Entry 5MM2 (electron microscopy, 2.70 A resolution); this record covers chains A and B of the 3 polymer chains in the assembly.

Chain A:
Protein: capsid protein VP4C
Organism: Nora virus
UniProt: Q27YG7 (CAPS4_NORAV); residues 1-416 here correspond to UniProt positions 516-931 (UniProt number = residue number + 515)
Sequence (416 residues; row label = number of the first residue in the row):
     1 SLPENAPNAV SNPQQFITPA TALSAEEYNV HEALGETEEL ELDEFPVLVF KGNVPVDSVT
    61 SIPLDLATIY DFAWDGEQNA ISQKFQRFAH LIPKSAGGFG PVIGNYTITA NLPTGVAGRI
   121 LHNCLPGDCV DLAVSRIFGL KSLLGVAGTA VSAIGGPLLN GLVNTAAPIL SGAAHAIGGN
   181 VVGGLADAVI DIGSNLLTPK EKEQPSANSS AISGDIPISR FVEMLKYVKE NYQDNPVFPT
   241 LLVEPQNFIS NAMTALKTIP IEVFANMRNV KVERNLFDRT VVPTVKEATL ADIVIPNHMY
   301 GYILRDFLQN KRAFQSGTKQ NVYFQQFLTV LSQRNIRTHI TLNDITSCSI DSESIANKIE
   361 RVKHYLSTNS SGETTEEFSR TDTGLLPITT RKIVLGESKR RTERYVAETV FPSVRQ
Not modelled in the structure: 365-416
Sequence notes: conflict I388 (Thr903 in Q27YG7)

Chain B:
Protein: capsid protein VP4B
Organism: Nora virus
UniProt: Q27YG7 (CAPS4_NORAV); residues 1-251 here correspond to UniProt positions 265-515 (UniProt number = residue number + 264)
Sequence (251 residues; each row starts with the number of its first residue):
     1 ADNEVTAEGG KLVQELVYDH SAIPVAPVVE TQAEQPEVPV SLVATRKNDT GHLATKWYDF
    61 AKISLSNPAN MNWTTLTIDP YNNVTLSRDG ESMVLPWRRN VWTTGSKSIG YIRTMVAQIN
   121 IPRPPQISGV LEVKDSINNS SISLVEFGGK VEIPIIPKVM NGLATTASLP RHRLNPWMRT
   181 AESKVELQYR IIAFNRTSDI ADLNVSVLLR PGDSQFQLPM KPDNNVDTRH FELVEALMYH
   241 YDSLRIRGEE Q
Not modelled in the structure: 1, 243-251

How chain A and chain B interact:
Contacting residue pairs (64; chain A residue first):
  E36(A) - E30(B)
  E36(A) - Q32(B)
  E36(A) - H52(B)  salt bridge
  T37(A) - Q32(B)
  E38(A) - Q32(B)
  E38(A) - H52(B)
  E39(A) - K47(B)
  E39(A) - N48(B)
  L40(A) - N48(B)
  L40(A) - D49(B)
  L40(A) - R99(B)
  E41(A) - R46(B)  salt bridge
  E41(A) - K47(B)  hydrogen bond (side chain-backbone)
  E41(A) - N48(B)
  E41(A) - D49(B)
  E41(A) - P219(B)
  L42(A) - R99(B)
  L42(A) - M220(B)
  L42(A) - K221(B)
  L42(A) - P222(B)
  E44(A) - K47(B)  salt bridge
  F45(A) - P219(B)
  F45(A) - M220(B)
  F45(A) - K221(B)
  P46(A) - K221(B)  hydrogen bond (backbone-side chain)
  D71(A) - K221(B)  salt bridge
  W74(A) - K221(B)
  W74(A) - P222(B)  hydrogen bond (side chain-backbone)
  W74(A) - D223(B)
  D75(A) - N224(B)
  G76(A) - N224(B)
  E77(A) - D223(B)
  E77(A) - N224(B)  hydrogen bond (backbone-side chain)
  E77(A) - N225(B)  hydrogen bond (side chain-backbone)
  Q78(A) - P222(B)
  N79(A) - P222(B)
  A80(A) - P222(B)
  Q83(A) - L95(B)
  Q83(A) - R99(B)
  Q83(A) - P222(B)
  Q86(A) - G90(B)  hydrogen bond (side chain-backbone)
  Q86(A) - E91(B)  hydrogen bond (backbone-backbone)
  R87(A) - G90(B)
  R87(A) - E91(B)  salt bridge
  R87(A) - L95(B)
  F88(A) - H52(B)
  F88(A) - E91(B)
  V272(A) - H52(B)
  E273(A) - E30(B)
  R274(A) - E30(B)  salt bridge
  N275(A) - H52(B)  hydrogen bond (side chain-backbone)
  N275(A) - L53(B)
  N275(A) - E91(B)
  L276(A) - E91(B)  hydrogen bond (backbone-backbone)
  F277(A) - L53(B)  hydrophobic
  F277(A) - K56(B)
  F277(A) - Y58(B)  hydrophobic
  F277(A) - E91(B)
  D278(A) - Y58(B)  hydrogen bond
  D278(A) - R88(B)  salt bridge
  R279(A) - D89(B)
  R279(A) - G90(B)
  T280(A) - D89(B)
  V282(A) - D89(B)
Also at the interface, not in a pair above, chain A (34 interface residues in all): G35, A73
Also at the interface, not in a pair above, chain B (27 interface residues in all): V29, T31, S92, V226

Summary:
The interface between chain A and chain B involves 34 residues on one side and 27 on the other, with 10
hydrogen bonds and 7 salt bridges. Polar contacts include E36(A)-H52(B), E41(A)-R46(B) and E44(A)-K47(B).
Here chain A is capsid protein VP4C and chain B is capsid protein VP4B, both from Nora virus. Entry 5MM2 (nora
virus structure) was determined by electron microscopy.
